Entry 2VQE (X-ray diffraction, 2.50 A resolution); this record covers chains A and J of the 23 polymer chains in the assembly.

[Chain A]
Molecule: 16S RRNA
Organism: Thermus thermophilus
Sequence (1522 nucleotides; numbered 0 to 1544 plus 19 insertion-coded residues; 42 numbers in that range are skipped by the numbering (no residue carries them; nothing is unmodelled there); the number before each row is that of its first residue; a row labelled like 190A-190L holds insertion residues (190A, then the next letters in order); numbering starts at 0):
     0 UUUGUUGGAG AGUUUGAUCC UGGCUCAGGG UGAACGCUGG CGGCGUGCCU AAGACAUGCA
    60 AGUCGUGCGG G
    73 CCGCGGGGUU UU
    88 ACUCCG
    95 UGGUC
   101 AGCGGCGGAC GGGUGAGUAA CGCGUGGGU
  129A G
   130 ACCUACCCGG AAGAGGGGGA CAACCCGGGG AAACUCGGGC UAAUCCCCCA UGUGGACCCG
   190 C
190A-190L CCCUUGGGGUGU
   191 GUCCAAAGGG CUUU
   216 GCCCGCUUCC GGAUGGGCCC GCGUCCCAUC AGCUAGUUGG UGGGGUAAUG GCCCACCAAG
   276 GCGACGACGG GUAGCCGGUC UGAGAGGAUG GCCGGCCACA GGGGCACUGA GACACGGGCC
   336 CCACUCCUAC GGGAGGCAGC AGUUAGGAAU CUUCCGCAAU GGGCGCAAGC CUGACGGAGC
   396 GACGCCGCUU GGAGGAAGAA GCCCUUCGGG GUGUAAACUC CUGAA
   442 CCCGGGACGA AACCCCCGAC GA
   474 GGGGACUGAC GGUACCGGG
   494 GUAAUAGCGC CGGCCAACUC CGUGCCAGCA GCCGCGGUAA UACGGAGGGC GCGAGCGUUA
   554 CCCGGAUUCA CUGGGCGUAA AGGGCGUGUA GGCGGCCUGG GGCGUCCCAU GUGAAAGACC
   614 ACGGCUCAAC CGUGGGGGAG CGUGGGAUAC GCUCAGGCUA GACGGUGGGA GAGGGUGGUG
   674 GAAUUCCCGG AGUAGCGGUG AAAUGCGCAG AUACCGGGAG GAACGCCGAU GGCGAAGGCA
   734 GCCACCUGGU CCACCCGUGA CGCUGAGGCG CGAAAGCGUG GGGAGCAAAC CGGAUUAGAU
   794 ACCCGGGUAG UCCACGCCCU AAACGAUGCG CGCUAGGUCU CUGGGUCU
   848 CCUGGGGGCC GAAGCUAACG CGUUAAGCGC GCCGCCUGGG GAGUACGGCC GCAAGGCUGA
   908 AACUCAAAGG AAUUGACGGG GGCCCGCACA AGCGGUGGAG CAUGUGGUUU AAUUCGAAGC
   968 AACGCGAAGA ACCUUACCAG GCCUUGACAU GCUAGG
 1003A G
  1004 AACCCGGGUG AAAGCCUGGG GUGCCCC
1030A-1030D GCGA
  1031 GGGGAGCCCU AGCACAGGUG CUGCAUGGCC GUCGUCAGCU CGUGCCGUGA GGUGUUGGGU
  1091 UAAGUCCCGC AACGAGCGCA ACCCCCGCCG UUAGUUGCCA GCGGUUCGGC CGGGCACUCU
  1151 AACGGGACUG CCCGCGAAA
  1171 GCGGGAGGAA GGAGGGGACG ACGUCUGGUC AGCAUGGCCC UUACGGCCUG GGCGACACAC
  1231 GUGCUACAAU GCCCACUACA AAGCGAUGCC ACCCGGCAAC GGGGAGCUAA UCGCAAAAAG
  1291 GUGGGCCCAG UUCGGAUUGG GGUCUGCAAC CCGACCCCAU GAAGCCGGAA UCGCUAGUAA
  1351 UCGCGGAUCA G
 1361A C
  1362 CAUGCCGCGG UGAAUACGUU CCCGGGCCUU GUACACACCG CCCGUCACGC CAUGGGAGCG
  1422 GGCUCUACCC GAAGUCGCCG GG
  1446 AGCCUACGGG
  1459 CAGGCGCCGA GGGUAGGGCC CGUGACUGGG GCGAAGUCGU AACAAGGUAG CUGUACCGGA
  1519 AGGUGCGGCU GGAUCACCUC CUUUCU
Not modelled in the structure: 0-4, 1535-1538
Bound ions: Mg2+ site 1: U12, G21, G22; K+ site 1 near U14 (its only coordinating residue here); Mg2+ site 2 near G21 (its only coordinating residue here); Mg2+ site 3 near C48 (its only coordinating residue here); Mg2+ site 4: C48, G115; Mg2+ site 5 near A53 (its only coordinating residue here); Mg2+ site 6: C58, U387, G388; Mg2+ site 7: G61, U62, G105; Mg2+ site 8: G107, G326; Mg2+ site 9: A109, G331; Mg2+ site 10: G115, A116, G117, G289; Mg2+ site 11: A116, G117, G289; 49 more K+ sites not listed; 114 more Mg2+ sites not listed
Residues lining bound ligands: paromomycin (PAR): G1405, U1406, C1407, A1408, C1409, G1489, C1490, G1491, A1492, A1493, G1494, U1495, C1496

[Chain J]
Name: 30S ribosomal protein S10
Organism: Thermus thermophilus
UniProtKB: Q5SHN7 (RS10_THET8); residue numbers follow UniProt; this construct covers 1-105
Chain sequence (105 residues; numbered 1 to 105; the number before each row is that of its first residue):
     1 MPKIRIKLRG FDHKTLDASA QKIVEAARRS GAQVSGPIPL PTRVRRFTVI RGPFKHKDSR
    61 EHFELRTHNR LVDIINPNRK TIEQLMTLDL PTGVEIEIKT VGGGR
Not modelled in the structure: 1-2, 102-105

[How chain A and chain J interact]
Contacting residue pairs (78; chain A residue first):
  G963(A) - Phe54(J)  sugar contact
  A964(A) - Phe54(J)  sugar contact
  A964(A) - Lys55(J)  hydrogen bond to the sugar
  A969(A) - Lys55(J)  salt bridge to the phosphate
  C972(A) - Lys55(J)  sugar contact
  C972(A) - His56(J)  sugar contact
  C972(A) - Lys57(J)  salt bridge to the phosphate
  G973(A) - Ile50(J)  sugar contact
  G973(A) - Pro53(J)  sugar contact
  G973(A) - Phe54(J)  base contact
  G973(A) - Lys55(J)  hydrogen bond to the sugar
  A975(A) - Thr48(J)  base contact
  A975(A) - Arg60(J)  base contact
  G1058(A) - Pro53(J)  base contact
  C1059(A) - Arg51(J)  hydrogen bond to the sugar
  C1059(A) - Gly52(J)  sugar contact
  C1059(A) - Pro53(J)  base contact
  C1060(A) - Arg51(J)  sugar contact
  C1060(A) - Gly52(J)  sugar contact
  C1060(A) - His56(J)  sugar contact
  G1061(A) - His56(J)  hydrogen bond to the sugar
  G1061(A) - Ser59(J)  phosphate contact
  A1123(A) - Ser35(J)  hydrogen bond to the sugar
  A1123(A) - Gly36(J)  phosphate contact
  A1123(A) - Pro37(J)  hydrogen bond to the sugar
  A1123(A) - Ile38(J)  sugar contact
  A1123(A) - Pro39(J)  base contact
  G1124(A) - Val34(J)  phosphate contact
  G1124(A) - Ser35(J)  phosphate contact
  G1124(A) - Gly36(J)  phosphate contact
  G1124(A) - Ile38(J)  phosphate contact
  U1125(A) - Arg5(J)  hydrogen bond to the base
  U1125(A) - Ile38(J)  phosphate contact
  U1125(A) - Asp73(J)  base contact
  U1150(A) - Pro39(J)  base contact
  U1150(A) - Leu40(J)  hydrogen bond to the sugar
  U1150(A) - Pro41(J)  sugar contact
  A1151(A) - Pro39(J)  sugar contact
  A1151(A) - Leu40(J)  sugar contact
  A1151(A) - Pro41(J)  phosphate contact
  A1151(A) - Thr42(J)  hydrogen bond to the phosphate
  A1151(A) - His68(J)  phosphate contact
  A1151(A) - Arg70(J)  phosphate contact
  A1152(A) - His13(J)  hydrogen bond to the phosphate
  A1152(A) - Asp17(J)  sugar contact
  A1152(A) - His68(J)  salt bridge to the phosphate
  A1152(A) - Arg70(J)  salt bridge to the phosphate
  C1153(A) - His13(J)  salt bridge to the phosphate
  A1188(A) - Arg51(J)  phosphate contact
  C1189(A) - Arg51(J)  salt bridge to the phosphate
  C1189(A) - Glu61(J)  phosphate contact
  G1197(A) - His56(J)  base contact
  G1198(A) - Pro53(J)  base contact
  G1198(A) - Phe54(J)  sugar contact
  G1198(A) - Lys55(J)  sugar contact
  U1199(A) - Phe54(J)  sugar contact
  G1202(A) - Pro53(J)  base contact
  G1253(A) - Val44(J)  phosphate contact
  C1254(A) - Arg43(J)  base contact
  C1254(A) - Val44(J)  phosphate contact
  C1254(A) - Arg45(J)  phosphate contact
  G1255(A) - Arg43(J)  hydrogen bond to the base
  G1255(A) - Arg45(J)  salt bridge to the phosphate
  U1278(A) - Glu97(J)  hydrogen bond to the base
  U1278(A) - Lys99(J)  base contact
  A1279(A) - Arg9(J)  salt bridge to the phosphate
  A1279(A) - Arg43(J)  hydrogen bond to the base
  A1280(A) - Lys7(J)  phosphate contact
  A1280(A) - Leu40(J)  base contact
  A1280(A) - Pro41(J)  sugar contact
  U1281(A) - Arg5(J)  base contact
  U1281(A) - Lys7(J)  base contact
  C1366(A) - Lys57(J)  sugar contact
  C1366(A) - Arg60(J)  hydrogen bond to the sugar
  C1367(A) - Thr48(J)  hydrogen bond to the sugar
  C1367(A) - Arg60(J)  sugar contact
  C1367(A) - His62(J)  hydrogen bond to the sugar
  G1368(A) - His62(J)  salt bridge to the phosphate
Other interface residues (no listed pair), chain A (35 interface residues in all): A965, G1190
Other interface residues (no listed pair), chain J (37 interface residues in all): Gln33, Leu71

[Overview]
Chain A and chain J form an interface of 35 and 37 residues respectively, with 16 hydrogen bonds and 9 salt
bridges. Polar contacts include U1125(A)-Arg5(J), G1255(A)-Arg43(J) and U1278(A)-Glu97(J). Chain A binds
paromomycin. The Mg2+ site 1 is built by U12(A), G21(A) and G22(A).
Here chain A is 16S RRNA and chain J is 30S ribosomal protein S10, both from Thermus thermophilus. Entry 2VQE
(Modified uridines with C5-methylene substituents at the first position of the tRNA anticodon stabilize U-G
wobble ...) was determined by X-ray diffraction together with 2VQF from the same study.
